PDB entry 7THT | electron microscopy, 3.42 A resolution | chains H and L of the 9 polymer chains in the assembly

# Chain H
Protein: DH1042 heavy chain
Organism: Homo sapiens
Chain sequence (122 residues; numbered 1 to 112 plus 10 insertion-coded residues; the number before each row is that of its first residue; a row labelled like 82A-82C holds insertion residues (82A, then the next letters in order)):
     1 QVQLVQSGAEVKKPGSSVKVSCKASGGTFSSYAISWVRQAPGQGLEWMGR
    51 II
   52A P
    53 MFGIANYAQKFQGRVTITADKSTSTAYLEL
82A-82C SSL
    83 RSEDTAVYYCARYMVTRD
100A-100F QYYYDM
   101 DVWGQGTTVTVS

# Chain L
Protein: DH1042 light chain
Organism: Homo sapiens
Chain sequence (106 residues; each row starts with the number of its first residue):
     1 DIQMTQSPSSLSASVGDRVTITCRASQSISNYLNWYQQKPGKAPKLLIYA
    51 ASSLQSGVPSRFSGSGSGTDFTLTISSLQPEDFATYYCQQSYSPPPTFGQ
   101 GTKLEI

# Interface between chain H and chain L
Residue-residue contacts - 38 pairs, chain H then chain L:
  Gln-39(H) with Gln-38(L), hydrogen bond; Tyr-87(L), hydrogen bond
  Gln-43(H) with Tyr-87(L), hydrogen bond (backbone-side chain)
  Gly-44(H) with Tyr-87(L); Gly-99(L)
  Leu-45(H) with Pro-44(L), hydrophobic; Tyr-87(L), hydrophobic; Phe-98(L)
  Trp-47(H) with Pro-95(L), hydrophobic; Pro-96(L)
  Tyr-91(H) with Ala-43(L), hydrophobic; Pro-44(L)
  Gln-100A(H) with Tyr-32(L), hydrogen bond (backbone-side chain)
  Tyr-100B(H) with Tyr-32(L), hydrophobic; Leu-33(L), hydrogen bond (side chain-backbone); Asn-34(L), hydrogen bond; Tyr-49(L); Ser-91(L), hydrogen bond
  Tyr-100C(H) with Asn-34(L); Ser-91(L), hydrogen bond (backbone-side chain)
  Tyr-100D(H) with Asn-34(L), hydrogen bond (backbone-side chain); Tyr-36(L), hydrogen bond (backbone-side chain); Gln-89(L); Ser-91(L); Pro-96(L), hydrophobic
  Asp-100E(H) with Asn-34(L); Tyr-36(L); Leu-46(L); Tyr-49(L)
  Met-100F(H) with Tyr-36(L), hydrogen bond (backbone-side chain); Leu-46(L); Phe-98(L), hydrophobic
  Asp-101(H) with Gln-55(L)
  Trp-103(H) with Tyr-36(L), hydrophobic; Ala-43(L), hydrophobic; Pro-44(L); Phe-98(L), hydrophobic
  Gly-104(H) with Ala-43(L)
Interface residues without a listed pair, chain H (16 interface residues in all): Ala-60
Interface residues without a listed pair, chain L (20 interface residues in all): Lys-42, Lys-45, Gln-100

# Overview
16 residues of chain H face 20 of chain L across their interface, with 11 hydrogen bonds. Polar pairs include
Gln-39(H)/Gln-38(L), Gln-39(H)/Tyr-87(L) and Gln-43(H)/Tyr-87(L).
Chain H is DH1042 heavy chain and chain L is DH1042 light chain, both from Homo sapiens; the structure, CryoEM
structure of SARS-CoV-2 S protein in complex with Receptor Binding Domain antibody DH1042, was determined by
electron microscopy together with 7THE and 7TOW from the same study.
